4JK1 - chains D and X of the 6 polymer chains in the assembly; structure by X-ray diffraction, 3.90 A resolution.

# Chain D
Name: Escherichia coli RNA polymerase beta' subunit
Source organism: Escherichia coli
Notes: EC 2.7.7.6
UniProtKB: P0A8T7 (RPOC_ECOLI); numbering as in UniProt (aligned over 1-1407)
Amino-acid sequence (1407 residues; row label = number of the first residue in the row):
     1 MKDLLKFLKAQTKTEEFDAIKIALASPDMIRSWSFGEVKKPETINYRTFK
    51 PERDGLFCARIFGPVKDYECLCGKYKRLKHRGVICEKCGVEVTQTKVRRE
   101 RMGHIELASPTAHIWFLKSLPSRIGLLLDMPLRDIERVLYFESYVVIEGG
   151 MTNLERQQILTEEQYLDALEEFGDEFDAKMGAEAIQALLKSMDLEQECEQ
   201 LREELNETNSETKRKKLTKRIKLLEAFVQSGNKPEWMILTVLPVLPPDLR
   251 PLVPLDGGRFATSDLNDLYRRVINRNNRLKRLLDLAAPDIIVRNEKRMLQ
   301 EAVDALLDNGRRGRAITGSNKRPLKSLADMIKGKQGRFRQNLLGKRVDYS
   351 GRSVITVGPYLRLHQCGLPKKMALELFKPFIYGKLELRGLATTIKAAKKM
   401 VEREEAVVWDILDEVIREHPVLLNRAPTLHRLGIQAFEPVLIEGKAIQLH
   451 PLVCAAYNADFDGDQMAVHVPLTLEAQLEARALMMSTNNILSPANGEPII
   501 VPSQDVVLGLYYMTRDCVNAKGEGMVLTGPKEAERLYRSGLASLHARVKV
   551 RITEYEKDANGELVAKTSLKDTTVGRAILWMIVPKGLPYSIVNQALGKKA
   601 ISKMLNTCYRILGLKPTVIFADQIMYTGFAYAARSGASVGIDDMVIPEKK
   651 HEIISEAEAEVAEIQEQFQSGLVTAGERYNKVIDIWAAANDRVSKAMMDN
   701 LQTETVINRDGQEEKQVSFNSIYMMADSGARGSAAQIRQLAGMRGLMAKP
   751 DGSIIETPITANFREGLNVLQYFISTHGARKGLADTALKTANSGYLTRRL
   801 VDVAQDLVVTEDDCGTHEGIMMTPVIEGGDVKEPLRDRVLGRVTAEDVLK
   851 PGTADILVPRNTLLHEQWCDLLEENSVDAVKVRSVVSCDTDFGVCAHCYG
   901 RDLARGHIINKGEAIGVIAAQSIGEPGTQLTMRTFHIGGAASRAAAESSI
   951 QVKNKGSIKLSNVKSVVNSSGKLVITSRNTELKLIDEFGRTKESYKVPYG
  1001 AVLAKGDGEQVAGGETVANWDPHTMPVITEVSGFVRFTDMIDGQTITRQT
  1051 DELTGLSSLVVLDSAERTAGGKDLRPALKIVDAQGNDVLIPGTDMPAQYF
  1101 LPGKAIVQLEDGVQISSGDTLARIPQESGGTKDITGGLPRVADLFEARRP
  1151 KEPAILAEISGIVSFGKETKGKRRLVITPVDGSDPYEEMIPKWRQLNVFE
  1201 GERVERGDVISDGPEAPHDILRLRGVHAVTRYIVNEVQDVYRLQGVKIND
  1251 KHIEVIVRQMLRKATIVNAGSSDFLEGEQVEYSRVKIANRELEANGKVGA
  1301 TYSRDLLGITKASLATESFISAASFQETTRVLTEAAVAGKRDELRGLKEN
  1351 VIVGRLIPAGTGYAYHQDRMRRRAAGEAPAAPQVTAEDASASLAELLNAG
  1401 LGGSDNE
Disordered / not traced: 1-7, 334-343, 934-1132, 1377-1407
Metal / ion sites: Zn2+ site 1: Cys70, Cys72, Cys85, Cys88; Zn2+ site 2: Cys888, Cys898
Residues lining bound ligands: guanosine-5',3'-tetraphosphate (G4P): Arg362, His364, Arg417, Lys615, Ile619, Asp622
Curated features (UniProtKB/Swiss-Prot):
  - binding site (Zn(2+)): Cys70, Cys72, Cys85, Cys88, Cys814, Cys888, Cys895, Cys898
  - binding site (Mg(2+)): Asp460, Asp462, Asp464
  - modified residue: Lys983 (N6-acetyllysine)
From the paper describing this entry:
  - binding site for guanosine-5',3'-tetraphosphate: Arg362, Arg417, Lys615

# Chain X
Name: Escherichia coli RNA polymerase sigma70 subunit
Source organism: Escherichia coli
UniProtKB: P00579 (RPOD_ECOLI); residue numbers follow UniProt; this construct covers 1-613
Amino-acid sequence (613 residues; row label = number of the first residue in the row):
     1 MEQNPQSQLKLLVTRGKEQGYLTYAEVNDHLPEDIVDSDQIEDIIQMIND
    51 MGIQVMEEAPDADDLMLAENTADEDAAEAAAQVLSSVESEIGRTTDPVRM
   101 YMREMGTVELLTREGEIDIAKRIEDGINQVQCSVAEYPEAITYLLEQYDR
   151 VEAEEARLSDLITGFVDPNAEEDLAPTATHVGSELSQEDLDDDEDEDEED
   201 GDDDSADDDNSIDPELAREKFAELRAQYVVTRDTIKAKGRSHATAQEEIL
   251 KLSEVFKQFRLVPKQFDYLVNSMRVMMDRVRTQERLIMKLCVEQCKMPKK
   301 NFITLFTGNETSDTWFNAAIAMNKPWSEKLHDVSEEVHRALQKLQQIEEE
   351 TGLTIEQVKDINRRMSIGEAKARRAKKEMVEANLRLVISIAKKYTNRGLQ
   401 FLDLIQEGNIGLMKAVDKFEYRRGYKFSTYATWWIRQAITRSIADQARTI
   451 RIPVHMIETINKLNRISRQMLQEMGREPTPEELAERMLMPEDKIRKVLKI
   501 AKEPISMETPIGDDEDSHLGDFIEDTTLELPLDSATTESLRAATHDVLAG
   551 LTAREAKVLRMRFGIDMNTDYTLEEVGKQFDVTRERIRQIEAKALRKLRH
   601 PSRSEVLRSFLDD
Disordered / not traced: 1-5, 65-94, 155-211, 610-613
Curated features (UniProtKB/Swiss-Prot):
  - DNA-binding region: Leu573 to Ala592 (H-T-H motif)
  - region: Arg584 to Arg599 (Interaction with anti-sigma factors)
  - motif: Asp403 to Gln406 (Interaction with polymerase core subunit RpoC)
  - site: Arg562 (Interaction with anti-sigma factors)

# How chain D and chain X interact
Pairs across the interface (109; chain D residue first):
  Lys40(D) - Arg451(X)
  Glu42(D) - Arg451(X)  salt bridge
  Thr43(D) - Thr449(X)  hydrogen bond (side chain-backbone)
  Thr43(D) - Ile450(X)
  Ile44(D) - Ile450(X)  hydrophobic
  Ile44(D) - Arg451(X)
  Tyr46(D) - Arg451(X)
  Tyr46(D) - Ile500(X)
  Glu52(D) - Arg451(X)  salt bridge
  Lys79(D) - Asn568(X)
  Lys79(D) - Thr569(X)
  Thr95(D) - Thr527(X)
  Lys118(D) - Asp39(X)  salt bridge
  Lys118(D) - Glu42(X)  salt bridge
  Lys118(D) - Asp43(X)  salt bridge
  Leu120(D) - Gln46(X)
  Arg133(D) - Asp39(X)  salt bridge
  Asp134(D) - Ala62(X)
  Arg137(D) - Thr95(X)
  Phe141(D) - Thr95(X)
  Phe141(D) - Met100(X)  hydrophobic
  Glu142(D) - Glu104(X)
  Ser143(D) - Met100(X)
  Ser143(D) - Arg103(X)
  Tyr144(D) - Arg103(X)
  Lys216(D) - Asp61(X)  salt bridge
  Lys219(D) - Gln54(X)
  Val253(D) - Ile523(X)  hydrophobic
  Gly258(D) - Lys499(X)
  Arg259(D) - Lys502(X)
  Arg259(D) - Pro504(X)
  Arg259(D) - Ile505(X)
  Phe260(D) - Pro504(X)
  Phe260(D) - Ile505(X)
  Ala261(D) - Ile505(X)
  Ala261(D) - Ile523(X)  hydrophobic
  Thr262(D) - Ile505(X)  hydrogen bond (backbone-backbone)
  Thr262(D) - Ser506(X)
  Thr262(D) - Met507(X)  hydrogen bond (backbone-backbone)
  Ser263(D) - Met507(X)
  Asp264(D) - Ser506(X)
  Asp264(D) - Glu508(X)
  Asp267(D) - Glu503(X)
  Arg270(D) - Ala447(X)  hydrogen bond (side chain-backbone)
  Arg270(D) - Thr449(X)
  Arg270(D) - Glu503(X)  salt bridge
  Arg271(D) - Gln400(X)
  Asn274(D) - Gln446(X)
  Arg275(D) - Gln400(X)
  Arg275(D) - Asp403(X)  salt bridge
  Arg278(D) - Asp403(X)  salt bridge
  Arg278(D) - Gln406(X)
  Arg278(D) - Glu407(X)  salt bridge
  Arg278(D) - Gln446(X)
  Leu282(D) - Gln406(X)
  Leu282(D) - Ile410(X)  hydrophobic
  Leu285(D) - Ile410(X)  hydrophobic
  Ala286(D) - Arg373(X)
  Ala286(D) - Met413(X)
  Ala287(D) - Lys377(X)  hydrogen bond (backbone-side chain)
  Pro288(D) - Val380(X)  hydrophobic
  Pro288(D) - Met413(X)
  Asp289(D) - Glu381(X)
  Ile290(D) - Tyr101(X)  hydrophobic
  Ile290(D) - Glu104(X)
  Ile291(D) - Leu384(X)  hydrophobic
  Ile291(D) - Gln406(X)
  Ile291(D) - Asn409(X)
  Arg293(D) - Met100(X)  hydrogen bond (side chain-backbone)
  Arg293(D) - Tyr101(X)
  Arg293(D) - Glu104(X)  salt bridge
  Asn294(D) - Tyr101(X)
  Asn294(D) - Leu402(X)
  Asn294(D) - Gln406(X)
  Glu295(D) - Gln406(X)
  Arg297(D) - Pro97(X)  hydrogen bond (side chain-backbone)
  Arg297(D) - Tyr101(X)
  Met298(D) - Leu402(X)  hydrophobic
  Met298(D) - Asp403(X)
  Arg311(D) - Ser38(X)
  Arg311(D) - Asp39(X)
  Arg311(D) - Glu42(X)  salt bridge
  Arg312(D) - Ser38(X)  hydrogen bond (backbone-backbone)
  Arg312(D) - Asp39(X)  salt bridge
  Gly313(D) - Ser38(X)
  Thr317(D) - Gln400(X)
  Asn320(D) - Ser506(X)  hydrogen bond
  Arg322(D) - Pro510(X)
  Lys325(D) - Glu508(X)  salt bridge
  Tyr382(D) - Leu532(X)  hydrophobic
  Thr392(D) - Ser602(X)
  Thr392(D) - Arg603(X)
  Thr393(D) - Ser539(X)  hydrogen bond
  Thr393(D) - Leu607(X)
  Ile394(D) - Thr536(X)
  Ile394(D) - Ser539(X)
  Lys395(D) - Thr536(X)
  Lys395(D) - Val606(X)
  Lys395(D) - Leu607(X)  hydrogen bond (side chain-backbone)
  Lys395(D) - Arg608(X)  hydrogen bond (side chain-backbone)
  Lys395(D) - Ser609(X)
  Ala396(D) - Val606(X)  hydrophobic
  Lys398(D) - Leu532(X)
  Lys1311(D) - Asp50(X)  hydrogen bond (side chain-backbone)
  Lys1311(D) - Met51(X)
  Lys1311(D) - Gly52(X)
  Leu1314(D) - Asp50(X)
  Leu1314(D) - Met51(X)  hydrophobic
  Glu1327(D) - Asp50(X)
Also at the interface, not in a pair above, chain D (72 interface residues in all): Pro41, Asp67, Lys215, Pro251, Leu255, Arg281, Glu301, Glu386, Arg1330
Also at the interface, not in a pair above, chain X (67 interface residues in all): Ile45, Glu57, Glu58, Arg448, Ile452, Pro453, Thr509, His518, Ala535

# In short
The interface between chain D and chain X involves 72 residues on one side and 67 on the other; the contacts
include 13 hydrogen bonds and 15 salt bridges. Among the polar pairs are Glu42(D)-Arg451(X),
Glu52(D)-Arg451(X) and Lys118(D)-Asp39(X). Chain D binds guanosine-5',3'-tetraphosphate. The paper reports a
binding site for guanosine-5',3'-tetraphosphate at Arg362(D), Arg417(D) and Lys615(D).
Chain D is Escherichia coli RNA polymerase beta' subunit and chain X is Escherichia coli RNA polymerase
sigma70 subunit, both from Escherichia coli; the structure, X-ray crystal structure of Escherichia coli
sigma70 holoenzyme in complex with Guanosine tetraphosphate (ppGpp), was determined by X-ray diffraction,
deposited together with 4JK2.
